PDB entry 2Q6G | X-ray diffraction, 2.50 A resolution | chains A and C of the 4 polymer chains in the assembly

[Chain A]
Name: severe acute respiratory syndrome coronavirus (SARS-CoV)
Source organism: SARS coronavirus
Notes: EC 3.4.22.-
UniProt: P59641 (R1AB_CVHSA); residues 1-306 here correspond to UniProt positions 3241-3546 (UniProt number = residue number + 3240)
Amino-acid sequence (306 residues; each row starts with the number of its first residue):
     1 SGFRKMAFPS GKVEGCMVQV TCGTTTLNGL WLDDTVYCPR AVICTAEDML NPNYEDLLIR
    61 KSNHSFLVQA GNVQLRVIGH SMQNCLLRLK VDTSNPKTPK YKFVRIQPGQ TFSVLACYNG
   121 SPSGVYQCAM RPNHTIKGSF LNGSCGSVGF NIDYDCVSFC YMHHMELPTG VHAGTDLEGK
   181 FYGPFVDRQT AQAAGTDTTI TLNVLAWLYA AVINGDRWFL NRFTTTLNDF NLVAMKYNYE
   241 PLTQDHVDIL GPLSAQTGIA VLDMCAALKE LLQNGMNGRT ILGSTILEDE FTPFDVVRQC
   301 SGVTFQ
Unresolved in the structure: 306
Sequence notes: engineered mutation Ala41 (His3281 in P59641)

[Chain C]
Name: Polypeptide chain
Amino-acid sequence (11 residues; each row starts with the number of its first residue):
     1 TSAVLQSGFR K

[Chain A / chain C interface]
Pairs across the interface - 46 pairs, chain A then chain C:
  Thr21(A) with Arg10(C)
  Thr24(A) with Gly8(C); Phe9(C); Arg10(C), hydrogen bond (backbone-backbone); Lys11(C)
  Thr25(A) with Ser7(C); Gly8(C)
  Thr26(A) with Ser7(C); Gly8(C), hydrogen bond (backbone-backbone); Phe9(C)
  Met49(A) with Leu5(C), hydrophobic; Ser7(C)
  Tyr54(A) with Leu5(C)
  Leu67(A) with Arg10(C)
  Gln69(A) with Arg10(C)
  Phe140(A) with Gln6(C), hydrogen bond (backbone-side chain)
  Leu141(A) with Gln6(C), hydrogen bond (backbone-side chain)
  Asn142(A) with Val4(C); Gln6(C); Ser7(C)
  Gly143(A) with Gln6(C), hydrogen bond (backbone-backbone); Ser7(C), hydrogen bond (backbone-backbone); Gly8(C)
  Ser144(A) with Gln6(C)
  Cys145(A) with Gln6(C), hydrogen bond (backbone-backbone); Ser7(C)
  His163(A) with Gln6(C), hydrogen bond
  His164(A) with Leu5(C); Gln6(C), hydrogen bond (backbone-backbone)
  Met165(A) with Ala3(C), hydrophobic; Val4(C); Leu5(C), hydrophobic; Gln6(C)
  Glu166(A) with Ala3(C); Val4(C), hydrogen bond (backbone-backbone); Gln6(C)
  Pro168(A) with Thr1(C)
  His172(A) with Gln6(C)
  Asp187(A) with Leu5(C)
  Gln189(A) with Ala3(C); Val4(C); Leu5(C), hydrogen bond (side chain-backbone)
  Thr190(A) with Ser2(C); Ala3(C), hydrogen bond (backbone-backbone)
  Ala191(A) with Thr1(C); Ser2(C)
Other interface residues (no listed pair), chain A (28 interface residues in all): Gln19, Ala41, Arg188, Gln192

[Overview]
The interface between chain A and chain C involves 28 residues on one side and 11 on the other; the contacts
include 12 hydrogen bonds. Among the polar pairs are Phe140(A)-Gln6(C), Leu141(A)-Gln6(C) and
His163(A)-Gln6(C).
Chain A is severe acute respiratory syndrome coronavirus (SARS-CoV) (SARS coronavirus) and chain C is
Polypeptide chain; the structure, Crystal structure of SARS-CoV main protease H41A mutant in complex with an
N-terminal substrate, was determined by X-ray diffraction (same publication as 2Q6D and 2Q6F).
